PDB entry 9GOQ | electron microscopy, 3.50 A resolution | chains A and f of the 18 polymer chains in the assembly

== Chain A ==
Protein: Adapter protein MecA
Reference sequence: A0A0D3Q6A0 (A0A0D3Q6A0_STAAU); numbering as in UniProt (aligned over 1-239)
Chain sequence (239 residues; row label = number of the first residue in the row):
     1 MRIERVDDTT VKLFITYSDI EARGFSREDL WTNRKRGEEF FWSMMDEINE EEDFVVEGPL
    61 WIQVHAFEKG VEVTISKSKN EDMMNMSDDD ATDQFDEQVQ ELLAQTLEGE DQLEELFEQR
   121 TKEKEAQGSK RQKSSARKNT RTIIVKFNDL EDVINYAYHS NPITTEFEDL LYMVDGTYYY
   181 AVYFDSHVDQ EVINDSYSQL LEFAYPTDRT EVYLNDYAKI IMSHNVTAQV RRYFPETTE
Disordered / not traced: 1-139, 238-239

== Chain f ==
Protein: ATP-dependent Clp protease ATP-binding subunit ClpC
Source organism: Staphylococcus aureus
Reference sequence: W8U1E4 (W8U1E4_STAAU); numbering as in UniProt (aligned over 1-818)
Chain sequence (818 residues; each row starts with the number of its first residue):
     1 MLFGRLTERA QRVLAHAQEE AIRLNHSNIG TEHLLLGLMK EPEGIAAKVL ESFNITEDKV
    61 IEEVEKLIGH GQDHVGTLHY TPRAKKVIEL SMDEARKLHH NFVGTEHILL GLIRENEGVA
   121 ARVFANLDLN ITKARAQVVK ALGNPEMSNK NAQASKSNNT PTLDSLARDL TVIAKDGTLD
   181 PVIGRDKEIT RVIEVLSRRT KNNPVLIGEP GVGKTAIAEG LAQAIVNNEV PETLKDKRVM
   241 SLDMGTVVAG TKYRGEFEER LKKVMEEIQQ AGNVILFIDE LHTLVGAGGA EGAIDASNIL
   301 KPALARGELQ CIGATTLDEY RKNIEKDAAL ERRFQPVQVD EPSVVDTVAI LKGLRDRYEA
   361 HHRINISDEA IEAAVKLSNR YVSDRFLPDK AIDLIDEASS KVRLKSHTTP NNLKEIEQEI
   421 EKVKNEKDAA VHAQEFENAA NLRDKQTKLE KQYEEAKNEW KNAQNGMSTS LSEEDIAEVI
   481 AGWTGIPLTK INETESEKLL SLEDTLHERV IGQKDAVNSI SKAVRRARAG LKDPKRPIGS
   541 FIFLGPTGVG KTELARALAE SMFGDDDAMI RVDMSEFMEK HAVSRLVGAP PGYVGHDDGG
   601 QLTEKVRRKP YSVILFDEIE KAHPDVFNIL LQVLDDGHLT DTKGRTVDFR NTIIIMTSNV
   661 GAQELQDQRF AGFGGSSDGQ DYETIRKTML KELKNSFRPE FLNRVDDIIV FHKLTKEELK
   721 EIVTMMVNKL TNRLSEQNIN IIVTDKAKDK IAEEGYDPEY GARPLIRAIQ KTIEDNLSEL
   781 ILDGNQIEGK KVTVDHDGKE FKYDIAEQTS ETKTPSQA
Disordered / not traced: 1-8, 69-74, 148-818

== Chain A / chain f interface ==
Pairs across the interface - 23 pairs, chain A then chain f:
  His159(A) - Ser27(f)
  His159(A) - Asn28(f)
  Asn161(A) - His26(f)
  Ile163(A) - Leu67(f)
  Glu191(A) - Arg122(f)  salt bridge
  Asn194(A) - Arg122(f)
  Asp195(A) - Leu67(f)
  Asp195(A) - Arg122(f)  salt bridge
  Ser198(A) - Gly118(f)  hydrogen bond (side chain-backbone)
  Ser198(A) - Val119(f)
  Ser198(A) - Arg122(f)
  Gln199(A) - Ile68(f)
  Leu201(A) - Arg83(f)  hydrogen bond (backbone-side chain)
  Leu201(A) - Gly118(f)
  Glu202(A) - Gly30(f)
  Glu202(A) - Thr31(f)  hydrogen bond
  Glu202(A) - Thr81(f)  hydrogen bond
  Glu202(A) - Pro82(f)
  Glu202(A) - Arg83(f)  hydrogen bond (backbone-backbone)
  Glu202(A) - Gly118(f)
  Glu202(A) - Val119(f)  hydrogen bond (side chain-backbone)
  Phe203(A) - Pro82(f)
  Ala204(A) - Arg83(f)  hydrogen bond (backbone-side chain)
Other interface residues (no listed pair), chain A (13 interface residues in all): Tyr205
Other interface residues (no listed pair), chain f (14 interface residues in all): Glu117

== Overview ==
13 residues of chain A and 14 residues of chain f are in contact; the contacts include 7 hydrogen bonds and 2
salt bridges. Polar contacts include Glu191(A)-Arg122(f), Asp195(A)-Arg122(f) and Ser198(A)-Gly118(f).
Chain A is Adapter protein MecA and chain f is ATP-dependent Clp protease ATP-binding subunit ClpC
(Staphylococcus aureus); the structure, Structure of the S.aureus MecA protein, in complex with ClpC, was
determined by electron microscopy.
